8GZG - chains C and 1 of the 10 polymer chains in the assembly; structure by electron microscopy, 3.13 A resolution.

Chain C:
Molecule: DNA-directed RNA polymerase subunit beta
Organism: Synechocystis sp. PCC 6803
Notes: EC 2.7.7.6
Reference sequence: P77965 (RPOB_SYNY3); residues 1-1102 here = UniProt positions 1-1102
Sequence (1104 residues; each row starts with the number of its first residue; numbers below 1 keep their minus sign (Met-1 is residue -1)):
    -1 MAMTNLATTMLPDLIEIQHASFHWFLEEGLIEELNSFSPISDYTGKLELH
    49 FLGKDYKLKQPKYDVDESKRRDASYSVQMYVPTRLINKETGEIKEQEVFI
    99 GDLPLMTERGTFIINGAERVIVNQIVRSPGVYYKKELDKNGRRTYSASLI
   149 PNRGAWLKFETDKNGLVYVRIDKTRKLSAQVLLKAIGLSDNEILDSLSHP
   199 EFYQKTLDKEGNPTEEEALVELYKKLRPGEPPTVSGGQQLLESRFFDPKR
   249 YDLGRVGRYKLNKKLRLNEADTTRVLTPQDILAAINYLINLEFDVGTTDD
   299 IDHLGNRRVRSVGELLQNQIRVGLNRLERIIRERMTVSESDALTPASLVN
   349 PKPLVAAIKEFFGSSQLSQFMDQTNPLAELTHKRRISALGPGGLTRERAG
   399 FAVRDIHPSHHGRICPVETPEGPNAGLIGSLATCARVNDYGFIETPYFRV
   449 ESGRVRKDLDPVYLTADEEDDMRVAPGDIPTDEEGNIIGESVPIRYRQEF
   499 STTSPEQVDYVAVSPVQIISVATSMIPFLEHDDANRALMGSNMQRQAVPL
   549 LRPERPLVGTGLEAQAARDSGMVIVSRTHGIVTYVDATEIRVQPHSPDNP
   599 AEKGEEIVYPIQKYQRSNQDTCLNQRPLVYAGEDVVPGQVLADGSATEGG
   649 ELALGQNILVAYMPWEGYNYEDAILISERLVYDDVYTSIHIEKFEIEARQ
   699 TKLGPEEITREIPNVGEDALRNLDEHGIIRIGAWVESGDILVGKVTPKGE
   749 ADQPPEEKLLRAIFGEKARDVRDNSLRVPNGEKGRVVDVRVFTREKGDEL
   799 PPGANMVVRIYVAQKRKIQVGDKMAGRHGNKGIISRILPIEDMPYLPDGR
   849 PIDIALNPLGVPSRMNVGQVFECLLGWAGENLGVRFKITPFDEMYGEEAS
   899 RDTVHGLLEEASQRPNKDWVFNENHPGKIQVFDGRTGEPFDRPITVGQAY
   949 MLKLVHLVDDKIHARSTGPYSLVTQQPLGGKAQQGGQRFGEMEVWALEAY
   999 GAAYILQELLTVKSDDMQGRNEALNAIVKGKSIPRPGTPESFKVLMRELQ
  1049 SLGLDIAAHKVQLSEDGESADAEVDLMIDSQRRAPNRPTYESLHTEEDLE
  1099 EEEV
Not modelled in the structure: -1 to 10, 170, 196, 227-228, 595-601, 891, 1072-1102
Sequence notes: initiating methionine (-1); expression tag (0)

Chain 1:
Molecule: Nontemplate strand DNA
Sequence (67 nucleotides; numbered 1 to 67; the number before each row is that of its first residue):
     1 GCTTGACAAGGCCCGTCCGTTATGGTATAATGGGAGCTGTCACGGATGCA
    51 GGTGGCTGGTTCTCGCG
Not modelled in the structure: 51-67

Interface between chain C and chain 1:
Contacting residue pairs (16; chain C residue first):
  Arg125(C) - DG39(1)  salt bridge to the phosphate
  Gly152(C) - DT38(1)  base contact
  Trp154(C) - DT38(1)  stacking on the base
  Trp154(C) - DG39(1)  phosphate contact
  Lys171(C) - DC37(1)  base contact
  Arg242(C) - DG36(1)  hydrogen bond to the base
  Ile299(C) - DG39(1)  base contact
  Asp300(C) - DG39(1)  hydrogen bond to the base
  Arg305(C) - DG39(1)  hydrogen bond to the base
  Arg327(C) - DG34(1)  salt bridge to the phosphate
  Leu392(C) - DG39(1)  base contact
  Glu395(C) - DT40(1)  base contact
  Arg396(C) - DT38(1)  salt bridge to the phosphate
  Arg396(C) - DG39(1)  salt bridge to the phosphate
  Arg396(C) - DT40(1)  salt bridge to the phosphate
  Val401(C) - DG39(1)  base contact
Interface residues without a listed pair, chain C (16 interface residues in all): Ala153, Lys156, Arg225
Interface residues without a listed pair, chain 1 (7 interface residues in all): DG33

In short:
The interface between chain C and chain 1 involves 16 residues on one side and 7 on the other, with 3 hydrogen
bonds, 5 salt bridges and 1 aromatic stacking contact. Among the polar pairs are Arg242(C)-DG36(1),
Asp300(C)-DG39(1) and Arg305(C)-DG39(1).
Here chain C is DNA-directed RNA polymerase subunit beta (Synechocystis sp. PCC 6803) and chain 1 is
Nontemplate strand DNA. Entry 8GZG (Cryo-EM structure of Synechocystis sp. PCC 6803 RPitc) was determined by
electron microscopy (same publication as 8GZH and 8H02).
